8BEH - chains L and o of the 13 polymer chains in the assembly; structure by electron microscopy, 2.29 A resolution.

[Chain L]
Name: NADH-ubiquinone oxidoreductase chain 5
From: Arabidopsis thaliana
Notes: EC 7.1.1.2
Reference sequence: P29388 (NU5M_ARATH); numbering as in UniProt (aligned over 1-669)
Chain sequence (669 residues; each row starts with the number of its first residue):
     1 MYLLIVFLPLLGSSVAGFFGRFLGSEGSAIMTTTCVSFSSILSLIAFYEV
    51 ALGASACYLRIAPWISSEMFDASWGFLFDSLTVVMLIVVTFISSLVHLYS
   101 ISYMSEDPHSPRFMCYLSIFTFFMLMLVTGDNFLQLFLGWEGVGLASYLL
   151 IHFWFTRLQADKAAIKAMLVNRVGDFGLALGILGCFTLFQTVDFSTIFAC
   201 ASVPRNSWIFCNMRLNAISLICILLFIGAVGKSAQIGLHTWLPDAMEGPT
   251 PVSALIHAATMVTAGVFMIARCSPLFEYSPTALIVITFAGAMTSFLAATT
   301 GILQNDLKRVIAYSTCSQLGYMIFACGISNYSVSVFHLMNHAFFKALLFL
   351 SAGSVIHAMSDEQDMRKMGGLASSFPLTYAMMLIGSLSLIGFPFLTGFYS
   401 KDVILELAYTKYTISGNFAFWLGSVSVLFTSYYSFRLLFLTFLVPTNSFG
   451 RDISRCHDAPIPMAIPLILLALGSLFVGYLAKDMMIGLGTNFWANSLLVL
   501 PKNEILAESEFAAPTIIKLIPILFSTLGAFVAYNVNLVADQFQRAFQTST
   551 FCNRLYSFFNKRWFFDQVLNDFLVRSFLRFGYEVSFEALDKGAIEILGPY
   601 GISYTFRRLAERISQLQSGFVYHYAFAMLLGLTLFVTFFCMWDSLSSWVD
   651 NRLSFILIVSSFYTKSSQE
Unresolved in the structure: 590-669
Construct notes: variant Phe91 (Ser in P29388), Phe288 (Ser in P29388), Leu537 (Pro in P29388)
Ligand contacts:
  - 1,2-diacyl-glycerol-3-sn-phosphate (3PH), molecule 1: Ile30, Thr33, Thr34, Ser37, Phe38, Ile41, Leu98, Ile101, Pro460, Ile461, Pro462, Ile465
  - 1,2-diacyl-glycerol-3-sn-phosphate (3PH), molecule 2: Phe295, Phe558, Phe559, Trp563
  - phosphatidylcholine (PC7; (7S)-4-hydroxy-N,N,N-trimethyl-9-oxo-7-[(palmitoyloxy)methyl]-3,5,8-trioxa-4-phosphahexacosan-1-aminium 4-oxide): Phe295, Ile302, Leu303, Val425, Leu428, Phe429, Tyr432, Val531, Val535, Asn536, Ala539, Phe542, Gln543, Phe546, Leu555, Tyr556, Phe559
  - phosphatidylglycerol (PGT; (1S)-2-{[{[(2R)-2,3-dihydroxypropyl]oxy}(hydroxy)phosphoryl]oxy}-1-[(palmitoyloxy)methyl]ethyl stearate): Leu10, Ser13, Ser14, Gly17, Phe18, His109, Arg112, Cys115, Tyr116, Ile119, Phe123, Leu145, Leu149, Phe155
  - phosphatidylethanolamine (PTY): Phe176, Phe210, Cys211, Leu215, Asn216, Ser219, Leu220, Ile223, Leu224, Phe226, Ile227, Ile236, Thr281, Val285, Ala289

[Chain o]
Name: NADH dehydrogenase [ubiquinone] 1 beta subcomplex subunit 7
From: Arabidopsis thaliana
Reference sequence: Q9SKC9 (NDUB7_ARATH); residues 1-103 here = UniProt positions 1-103
Chain sequence (103 residues; each row starts with the number of its first residue):
     1 MEVPGSSKKMIATQEEMSAAKIALGSRDMCAHLLIPLNKCRQAEFYLPWK
    51 CEDERHVYEKCEYELVMERMLAMKKIREEEALAKQNKLQGNAAVPLIPKT
   101 ANA
Unresolved in the structure: 1-7, 88-103
Disulfide bonds: Cys30-Cys61, Cys40-Cys51

[Chain L / chain o interface]
Residue-residue contacts (31):
  Tyr48(L) with Phe45(o), hydrophobic
  Leu52(L) with Phe45(o), hydrophobic
  Ala54(L) with Gln42(o)
  Tyr479(L) with Pro48(o); Trp49(o)
  Leu480(L) with Trp49(o), hydrophobic
  Asp483(L) with Arg41(o), salt bridge; Arg55(o), salt bridge
  Met484(L) with Tyr46(o), hydrophobic
  Leu488(L) with Arg41(o), hydrogen bond (backbone-side chain); Tyr58(o); Glu62(o)
  Gly489(L) with Ser26(o); Leu34(o); Asn38(o), hydrogen bond (backbone-side chain); Arg41(o)
  Thr490(L) with Asn38(o); Arg41(o); Tyr46(o)
  Asn491(L) with Asn38(o); Gln42(o); Tyr46(o), hydrogen bond
  Phe492(L) with Tyr46(o)
  Glu504(L) with Gly25(o)
  Ala507(L) with Glu62(o)
  Glu508(L) with Arg69(o), salt bridge
  Phe511(L) with Glu59(o); Tyr63(o), hydrophobic; Met67(o)
  Ala512(L) with Val66(o), hydrophobic; Met70(o), hydrophobic
Also at the interface, not in a pair above, chain L (20 interface residues in all): Gly487, Val499, Pro501
Also at the interface, not in a pair above, chain o (21 interface residues in all): Leu24, Leu37

[Overview]
Chain L and chain o form an interface of 20 and 21 residues respectively; the contacts include 3 hydrogen
bonds and 3 salt bridges. Polar contacts include Asp483(L)-Arg41(o), Asp483(L)-Arg55(o) and
Glu508(L)-Arg69(o). Bound to chain L: 1,2-diacyl-glycerol-3-sn-phosphate, phosphatidylglycerol,
phosphatidylethanolamine and phosphatidylcholine.
Chain L is NADH-ubiquinone oxidoreductase chain 5 and chain o is NADH dehydrogenase [ubiquinone] 1 beta
subcomplex subunit 7, both from Arabidopsis thaliana; the structure, Cryo-EM structure of the Arabidopsis
thaliana I+III2 supercomplex (CI membrane tip), was determined by electron microscopy, deposited together with
8BED, 8BEE, 8BEF, 8BEL, 8BEP, 8BPX, 8BQ5 and 8BQ6.
